PDB entry 7BIB | X-ray diffraction, 2.03 A resolution | chains A and B

# Chain A (and B)
Protein: Glutathione S-transferase A1
Source organism: Homo sapiens
Notes: EC 2.5.1.18, 1.11.1.-, 5.3.3.-; chain B of this document is another copy of the same molecule, construct and numbering; everything in this record applies to it too
UniProt: P08263 (GSTA1_HUMAN); residue numbers follow UniProt; this construct covers 1-222
Amino-acid sequence (222 residues; numbered 1 to 222; the number before each row is that of its first residue):
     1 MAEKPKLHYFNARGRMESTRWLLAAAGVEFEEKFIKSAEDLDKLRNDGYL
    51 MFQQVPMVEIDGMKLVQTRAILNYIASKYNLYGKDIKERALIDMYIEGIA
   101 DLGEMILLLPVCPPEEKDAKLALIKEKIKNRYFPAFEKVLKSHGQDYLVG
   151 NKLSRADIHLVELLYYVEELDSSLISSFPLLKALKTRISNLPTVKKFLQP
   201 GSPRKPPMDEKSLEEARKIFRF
Not modelled in the structure: 1, 214-222 (chain B: 1-3, 221-222)
Curated features (UniProtKB/Swiss-Prot):
  - binding site (glutathione): Tyr9, Arg45, Gln54, Val55, Gln67, Thr68
  - modified residue: Met1 (N-acetylmethionine), Ala2 (N-acetylalanine), Lys4 (N6-succinyllysine)
Small-molecule neighbours:
  - TZ8 ((2R)-2-azanyl-5-[[(2R)-3-(hexylcarbamothioylsulfanyl)-1-(2-hydroxy-2-oxoethylamino)-1-oxidanylidene-propan-2-yl]amino]-5-oxidanylidene-pentanoic acid), molecule 1: Tyr9, Phe10, Gly14, Arg15, Arg45, Gln54, Val55, Pro56, Gln67, Thr68, Leu107, Leu108, Val111
  - TZ8, molecule 2: Asp101, Lys127, Arg131

# Interface between chain A and chain B
Residue-residue contacts (67; chain A residue first):
  Arg45(A) with Arg131(B)
  Met51(A) with Met94(B), hydrophobic; Tyr95(B), hydrophobic; Ala135(B); Phe136(B), hydrophobic; Val139(B), hydrophobic
  Phe52(A) with Met94(B); Gly98(B); Arg131(B), hydrogen bond (backbone-side chain); Tyr132(B), hydrophobic; Ala135(B), hydrophobic; Phe136(B), hydrophobic
  Gln54(A) with Arg131(B)
  Asp61(A) with Lys87(B), hydrogen bond (backbone-side chain)
  Lys64(A) with Met94(B)
  Val66(A) with Met94(B)
  Gln67(A) with Met94(B); Glu97(B); Gly98(B); Asp101(B), hydrogen bond
  Arg69(A) with Arg69(B); Glu97(B), salt bridge
  Ala70(A) with Asp93(B); Met94(B)
  Asn73(A) with Arg89(B); Asp93(B), hydrogen bond
  Tyr74(A) with Ile86(B); Lys87(B); Ala90(B), hydrophobic
  Ser77(A) with Ile86(B)
  Lys78(A) with Ile86(B)
  Tyr82(A) with Asn73(B); Arg89(B), hydrogen bond
  Ile86(A) with Tyr74(B), hydrophobic; Ser77(B); Lys78(B)
  Lys87(A) with Asp61(B), hydrogen bond (side chain-backbone); Met63(B); Tyr74(B)
  Arg89(A) with Ser77(B); Arg89(B)
  Ala90(A) with Leu65(B), hydrophobic; Tyr74(B), hydrophobic
  Asp93(A) with Ala70(B); Asn73(B), hydrogen bond
  Met94(A) with Met51(B), hydrophobic; Phe52(B); Lys64(B); Leu65(B), hydrophobic; Val66(B); Gln67(B); Ala70(B)
  Tyr95(A) with Met51(B), hydrophobic
  Glu97(A) with Gln67(B); Arg69(B), salt bridge
  Gly98(A) with Phe52(B); Gln67(B)
  Asp101(A) with Gln67(B), hydrogen bond
  Asn130(A) with Gln53(B)
  Arg131(A) with Arg45(B); Phe52(B), hydrogen bond (side chain-backbone); Gln53(B), hydrogen bond; Gln54(B)
  Tyr132(A) with Phe52(B), hydrophobic
  Ala135(A) with Met51(B); Phe52(B), hydrophobic
  Phe136(A) with Phe52(B), hydrophobic
Other interface residues (no listed pair), chain A (34 interface residues in all): Gly48, Gln53, Met63, Leu65
Other interface residues (no listed pair), chain B (34 interface residues in all): Tyr82, Lys138

# In short
Chain A and chain B each contribute 34 residues to their interface; the contacts include 10 hydrogen bonds and
2 salt bridges. Among the polar pairs are Arg69(A)-Glu97(B), Phe52(A)-Arg131(B) and Asp61(A)-Lys87(B). Chain A
binds compound TZ8. UniProt lists 6 glutathione-binding residues on chain A.
Chain A and chain B are both Glutathione S-transferase A1 (Homo sapiens); the structure, Crystal structure of
human GSTA1-1 bound to the glutathione adduct of hexyl-isothiocyanate, was determined by X-ray diffraction,
deposited together with 7BIA and 7BIC.
